PDB entry 4KI0 | X-ray diffraction, 2.38 A resolution | chains E and F of the 5 polymer chains in the assembly

# Chain E
Name: Maltose-binding periplasmic protein
From: Escherichia coli
UniProtKB: P0AEX9 (MALE_ECOLI); residues 1-370 here correspond to UniProt positions 27-396 (UniProt number = residue number + 26)
Amino-acid sequence (380 residues; numbered 1 to 380; the number before each row is that of its first residue):
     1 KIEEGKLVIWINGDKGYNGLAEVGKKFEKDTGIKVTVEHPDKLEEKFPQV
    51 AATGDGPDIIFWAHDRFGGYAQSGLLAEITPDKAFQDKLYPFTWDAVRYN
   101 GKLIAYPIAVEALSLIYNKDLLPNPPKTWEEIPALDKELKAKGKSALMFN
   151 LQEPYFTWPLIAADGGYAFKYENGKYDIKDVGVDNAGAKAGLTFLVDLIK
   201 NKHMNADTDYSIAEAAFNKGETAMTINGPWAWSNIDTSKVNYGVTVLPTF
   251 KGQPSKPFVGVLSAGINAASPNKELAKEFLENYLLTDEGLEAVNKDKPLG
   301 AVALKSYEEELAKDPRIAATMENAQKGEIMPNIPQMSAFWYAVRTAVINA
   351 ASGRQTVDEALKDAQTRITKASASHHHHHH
Unresolved in the structure: 371-380
Sequence notes: expression tag (371-380)

# Chain F
Name: Maltose transport system permease protein MalF
From: Escherichia coli
UniProtKB: P02916 (MALF_ECOLI); residue numbers follow UniProt; this construct covers 1-514
Amino-acid sequence (514 residues; each row starts with the number of its first residue):
     1 MDVIKKKHWWQSDALKWSVLGLLGLLVGYLVVLMYAQGEYLFAITTLILS
    51 SAGLYIFANRKAYAWRYVYPGMAGMGLFVLFPLVCTIAIAFTNYSSTNQL
   101 TFERAQEVLLDRSWQAGKTYNFGLYPAGDEWQLALSDGETGKNYLSDAFK
   151 FGGEQKLQLKETTAQPEGERANLRVITQNRQALSDITAILPDGNKVMMSS
   201 LRQFSGTQPLYTLDGDGTLTNNQSGVKYRPNNQIGFYQSITADGNWGDEK
   251 LSPGYTVTTGWKNFTRVFTDEGIQKPFLAIFVWTVVFSLITVFLTVAVGM
   301 VLACLVQWEALRGKAVYRVLLILPYAVPSFISILIFKGLFNQSFGEINMM
   351 LSALFGVKPAWFSDPTTARTMLIIVNTWLGYPYMMILCMGLLKAIPDDLY
   401 EASAMDGAGPFQNFFKITLPLLIKPLTPLMIASFAFNFNNFVLIQLLTNG
   451 GPDRLGTTTPAGYTDLLVNYTYRIAFEGGGGQDFGLAAAIATLIFLLVGA
   501 LAIVNLKATRMKFD
Unresolved in the structure: 1-11, 241-244, 506-514

# How chain E and chain F interact
Residue-residue contacts - 73 pairs, chain E then chain F:
  Glu-4(E) with Arg-180(F), salt bridge
  Gly-5(E) with Arg-180(F)
  Glu-28(E) with Arg-174(F), hydrogen bond (backbone-side chain)
  Lys-29(E) with Arg-174(F), hydrogen bond (backbone-side chain)
  Asp-30(E) with Leu-173(F); Arg-174(F), hydrogen bond (backbone-backbone)
  Thr-31(E) with Leu-173(F); Arg-174(F); Thr-177(F)
  Gly-32(E) with Arg-174(F)
  Ile-33(E) with Thr-177(F)
  Glu-45(E) with Gln-482(F)
  Pro-48(E) with Gln-99(F), hydrogen bond (backbone-side chain)
  Gln-49(E) with Tyr-94(F); Gln-99(F)
  Ala-51(E) with Arg-104(F), hydrogen bond (backbone-side chain)
  Ala-52(E) with Gln-99(F); Leu-100(F); Arg-104(F), hydrogen bond (backbone-side chain)
  Thr-53(E) with Arg-104(F)
  Gly-54(E) with Arg-104(F)
  Arg-66(E) with Gln-482(F)
  Gln-72(E) with Ser-252(F), hydrogen bond (backbone-side chain); Pro-253(F)
  Ser-73(E) with Ser-96(F), hydrogen bond (side chain-backbone); Gln-99(F); Leu-100(F); Pro-253(F)
  Gly-74(E) with Val-108(F); Pro-253(F)
  Leu-75(E) with Leu-100(F), hydrophobic
  Leu-76(E) with Arg-112(F), hydrogen bond (backbone-side chain)
  Ala-77(E) with Arg-112(F)
  Glu-78(E) with Arg-112(F), salt bridge
  Asp-82(E) with Gln-203(F)
  Tyr-99(E) with Ser-252(F), hydrogen bond
  Met-148(E) with Phe-344(F), hydrophobic
  Asn-205(E) with Ser-343(F), hydrogen bond
  Asp-207(E) with Asn-341(F), hydrogen bond (backbone-side chain); Gln-342(F), hydrogen bond; Ser-343(F), hydrogen bond; Phe-344(F)
  Thr-208(E) with Phe-344(F)
  Ile-212(E) with Asn-341(F); Phe-344(F), hydrophobic
  Glu-274(E) with Ser-199(F)
  Lys-277(E) with Ser-200(F)
  Glu-278(E) with Leu-173(F); Leu-201(F); Arg-202(F), salt bridge
  Asn-282(E) with Arg-202(F)
  Tyr-283(E) with Leu-173(F)
  Pro-334(E) with Gly-479(F); Gly-481(F)
  Gln-335(E) with Gly-479(F), hydrogen bond (backbone-backbone)
  Ser-337(E) with Glu-477(F); Gly-478(F); Gly-479(F), hydrogen bond (side chain-backbone)
  Tyr-341(E) with Pro-460(F), hydrophobic; Arg-473(F)
  Arg-344(E) with Asn-449(F)
  Thr-345(E) with Asp-453(F)
  Asn-349(E) with Asp-453(F), hydrogen bond; Leu-455(F)
  Arg-354(E) with Ser-363(F); Pro-452(F); Asp-453(F), hydrogen bond (side chain-backbone); Leu-455(F)
  Gln-355(E) with Leu-455(F)
  Arg-367(E) with Asp-453(F), salt bridge; Thr-457(F), hydrogen bond; Thr-458(F); Pro-460(F)
Interface residues without a listed pair, chain E (51 interface residues in all): Ala-71, Asp-209, Ala-269, Leu-275, Ala-338, Ser-352
Interface residues without a listed pair, chain F (46 interface residues in all): Thr-97, Ser-113, Met-198, Pro-365, Arg-454, Ala-461, Tyr-463, Phe-476, Gly-480, Phe-484

# Summary
51 residues of chain E and 46 residues of chain F are in contact; the contacts include 19 hydrogen bonds and 4
salt bridges. Among the polar pairs are Glu-4(E)/Arg-180(F), Glu-78(E)/Arg-112(F) and Glu-278(E)/Arg-202(F).
Chain E is Maltose-binding periplasmic protein and chain F is Maltose transport system permease protein MalF,
both from Escherichia coli; the structure, Crystal structure of the maltose-binding protein/maltose
transporter complex in an outward-facing conformation bound to maltohexaose, was determined by X-ray
diffraction (same publication as 4KHZ).
